4TUW - chains A and C; structure by X-ray diffraction, 2.90 A resolution.

== Chain A ==
Molecule: Histone RNA hairpin-binding protein
From: Drosophila melanogaster
Reference sequence: Q9VAN6 (SLBP_DROME); residues 184-276 here = UniProt positions 184-276
Sequence (93 residues; each row starts with the number of its first residue):
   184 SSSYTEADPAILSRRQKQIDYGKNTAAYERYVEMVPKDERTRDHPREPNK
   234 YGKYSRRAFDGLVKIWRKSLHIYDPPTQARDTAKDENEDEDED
Unresolved in the structure: 184, 220-222, 259-276
Differences from the reference sequence: engineered mutation Glu-230 (Thr in Q9VAN6), Glu-269 (Ser in Q9VAN6), Glu-271 (Ser in Q9VAN6), Glu-273 (Ser in Q9VAN6), Glu-275 (Ser in Q9VAN6)
From the paper describing this entry:
  - contacts within the chain: Lys-206/Glu-230 (salt bridge)
  - binding site for Histone MRNA 3' stem loop (chain C): Arg-197, Ser-238, Arg-240
  - conformationally variable residues (order/disorder transition): Lys-220 to Thr-224

== Chain C ==
Molecule: Histone MRNA 3' stem loop
Sequence (28 nucleotides; row label = number of the first residue in the row):
     1 GGCCAAAGGCCCUUUUCAGGGCCACCCC

== Interface between chain A and chain C ==
Residue-residue contacts - 30 pairs, chain A then chain C:
  Ser-185(A) / G1(C)  hydrogen bond to the phosphate
  Ser-185(A) / G2(C)  phosphate contact
  Arg-197(A) / C11(C)  salt bridge to the phosphate
  Arg-197(A) / C12(C)  salt bridge to the phosphate
  Lys-200(A) / U14(C)  salt bridge to the phosphate
  Tyr-204(A) / U14(C)  stacking on the base
  Tyr-204(A) / U16(C)  base contact
  Asn-207(A) / U14(C)  base contact
  Tyr-237(A) / A5(C)  hydrogen bond to the base
  Tyr-237(A) / A6(C)  base contact
  Ser-238(A) / A7(C)  hydrogen bond to the sugar
  Ser-238(A) / G9(C)  hydrogen bond to the phosphate
  Ser-238(A) / C10(C)  phosphate contact
  Arg-239(A) / C10(C)  hydrogen bond to the phosphate
  Arg-239(A) / C11(C)  salt bridge to the phosphate
  Arg-239(A) / C12(C)  salt bridge to the phosphate
  Arg-240(A) / A7(C)  phosphate contact
  Arg-240(A) / G8(C)  salt bridge to the phosphate
  Arg-240(A) / G9(C)  hydrogen bond to the base
  Arg-240(A) / C10(C)  base contact
  Ala-241(A) / A6(C)  hydrogen bond to the sugar
  Ala-241(A) / A7(C)  sugar contact
  Gly-244(A) / A6(C)  sugar contact
  Leu-245(A) / A6(C)  hydrogen bond to the sugar
  Lys-247(A) / A18(C)  salt bridge to the phosphate
  Ile-248(A) / A6(C)  sugar contact
  Arg-250(A) / U16(C)  hydrogen bond to the sugar
  Arg-250(A) / C17(C)  salt bridge to the phosphate
  Lys-251(A) / C17(C)  phosphate contact
  His-254(A) / C17(C)  stacking on the base
Also at the interface, not in a pair above, chain A (18 interface residues in all): Asp-243
Also at the interface, not in a pair above, chain C (15 interface residues in all): U13

== In short ==
Chain A and chain C form an interface of 18 and 15 residues respectively; the contacts include 9 hydrogen
bonds, 8 salt bridges and 2 aromatic stacking contacts. Polar pairs include Tyr-237(A)/A5(C), Arg-240(A)/G9(C)
and Ser-238(A)/A7(C). The paper reports a binding site for Histone MRNA 3' stem loop (chain C) at Arg-197(A),
Ser-238(A) and Arg-240(A); conformational variability at Lys-220(A).
Chain A is Histone RNA hairpin-binding protein (Drosophila melanogaster) and chain C is Histone MRNA 3' stem
loop; the structure, drosophila stem-loop binding protein complexed with histone mRNA stem-loop, phospho mimic
of TPNK and C-terminal region, was determined by X-ray diffraction (same publication as 4TV0 and 4TUX).
